Entry 9UMH (electron microscopy, 3.10 A resolution); this record covers chains AP and AQ of the 21 polymer chains in the assembly.

# Chain AP (and AQ)
Name: Amyloid-beta protein 40
Source organism: Homo sapiens
Notes: chain AQ of this document is another copy of the same molecule, construct and numbering; everything in this record applies to it too
Reference sequence: P05067 (A4_HUMAN); residues 1-40 here correspond to UniProt positions 672-711 (UniProt number = residue number + 671)
Chain sequence (40 residues; each row starts with the number of its first residue):
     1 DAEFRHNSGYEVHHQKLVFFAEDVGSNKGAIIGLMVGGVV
Disordered / not traced: 1-12, 40
Sequence notes: variant N7 (Asp678 in P05067)

# How chain AP and chain AQ interact
Residue-residue contacts - 5 pairs, chain AP then chain AQ:
  V18(AP) - G38(AQ)
  F20(AP) - G37(AQ)
  G25(AP) - L34(AQ)
  V36(AP) - F20(AQ)  hydrophobic
  V39(AP) - K16(AQ)
Other interface residues (no listed pair), chain AP (9 interface residues in all): K16, N27, I31, G38
Other interface residues (no listed pair), chain AQ (9 interface residues in all): V18, G33, V36, V39

# Summary
The chain AP/chain AQ interface involves 9 residues from each chain.
Chain AP and chain AQ are both Amyloid-beta protein 40 (Homo sapiens); the structure, V-type (V2-type) amyloid
fibril (40) of Tottori (D7N) mutant, was determined by electron microscopy, deposited together with 9M5P, 9M5Q
and 9M5R.
